PDB entry 4X56 | X-ray diffraction, 2.28 A resolution | chain A

== Chain A ==
Protein: Class D beta-lactamase OXA-160
From: Acinetobacter baumannii
UniProt: D2XKK9 (D2XKK9_ACIBA); residues 32-275 here = UniProt positions 32-275
Chain sequence (245 residues; each row starts with the number of its first residue):
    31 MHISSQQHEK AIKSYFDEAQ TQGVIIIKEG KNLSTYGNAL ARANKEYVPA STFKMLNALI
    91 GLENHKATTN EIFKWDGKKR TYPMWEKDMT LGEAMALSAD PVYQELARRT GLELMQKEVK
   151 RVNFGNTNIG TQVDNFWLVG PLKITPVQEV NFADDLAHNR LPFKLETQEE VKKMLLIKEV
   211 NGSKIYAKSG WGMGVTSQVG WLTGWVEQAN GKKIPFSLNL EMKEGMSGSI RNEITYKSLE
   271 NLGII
Unresolved in the structure: 168
Construct notes: initiating methionine (31); engineered mutation Asp-130 (Val in D2XKK9)
Glycans and other covalent adducts: acylated ceftazidime (CAZ) linked to Ser-81
Residues lining bound ligands: acylated ceftazidime (CAZ): Val-78, Ala-80, Lys-84, Tyr-112, Trp-115, Ser-128, Asp-130, Trp-167, Val-169, Lys-218, Ser-219, Gly-220, Trp-221, Gly-222, Met-223, Arg-261
Reported in the primary citation:
  - binding site for acylated ceftazidime: Ser-81, Tyr-112, Ser-128, Ser-219, Trp-221, Gly-222, Met-223, Arg-261
  - catalytic residues: Ser-81, Trp-221
  - conformationally variable residues (loop rearrangement, order/disorder transition): Leu-168, Gly-222 to Gly-230
  - mutagenesis - V130D: decreased catalytic activity (proposed by the authors, not directly observed)
  - specificity-determining residues: Tyr-112, Gly-222, Gly-224 (proposed by the authors, not directly observed)
  - mutagenesis - G224D (+ 3 degC): increased stability

== Overview ==
Acylated ceftazidime is covalently linked to Ser-81. From the paper: catalytic residues Ser-81 and Trp-221;
V130D reduces catalytic activity.
Chain A is Class D beta-lactamase OXA-160 (Acinetobacter baumannii); the structure, Structure of the class D
Beta-Lactamase OXA-160 V130D in Acyl-Enzyme Complex with Ceftazidime, was determined by X-ray diffraction,
deposited together with 4X53 and 4X55.
